Entry 2RBA (X-ray diffraction, 2.79 A resolution); this record covers chains D and A of the 4 polymer chains in the assembly.

== Chain D ==
Molecule: 23-nt DNA strand
Sequence (23 nucleotides; numbered 1 to 23; the number before each row is that of its first residue):
     1 CCACTGCTCA XGTACAGAGC TGT
Modified residues: 3DR (1',2'-dideoxyribofuranose-5'-phosphate) at position 11

== Chain A ==
Molecule: G/T mismatch-specific thymine DNA glycosylase
Source organism: Homo sapiens
Notes: EC 3.2.2.-; fragment: Core domain
Reference sequence: Q13569 (TDG_HUMAN); residues 111-308 here = UniProt positions 111-308
Chain sequence (204 residues; row label = number of the first residue in the row):
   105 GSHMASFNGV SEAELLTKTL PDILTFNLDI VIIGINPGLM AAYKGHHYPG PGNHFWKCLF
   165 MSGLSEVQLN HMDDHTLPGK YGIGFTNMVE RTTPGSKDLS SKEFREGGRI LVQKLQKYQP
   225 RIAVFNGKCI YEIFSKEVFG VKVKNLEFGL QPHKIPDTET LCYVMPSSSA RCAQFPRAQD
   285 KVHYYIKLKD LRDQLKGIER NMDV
Unresolved in the structure: 105-122, 305-308
Construct notes: expression tag (105-110)
Swiss-Prot annotation at these positions:
  - cross-link: Lys248 (Glycyl lysine isopeptide (Lys-Gly) (interchain with G-Cter in SUMO2))
  - mutagenesis: Asn140 (N140A: Loss of DNA glycosylase activity but still able to bind DNA), Ala145 (A145G: Increased DNA glycosylase activity on G/T mispairs), His151 (H151A/Q: Increased DNA glycosylase activity on G/T mispairs), Asn191 (N191A: Reduced DNA glycosylase activity on G/T and G/U mispairs), Thr197 (T197A: Reduced DNA glycosylase activity on G/T mispairs), Arg281 (R281A: Restores the DNA-binding ability of the sumoylated form)
From the paper describing this entry:
  - self-association interface (contacts with another copy of this molecule): Leu143, Met144, Tyr147, Thr196, Thr197, Pro198
  - binding site for the 23-nt DNA strand: Lys246, Lys248, Ala274, Ala277, Pro280
  - binding site for the 23-nt DNA strand (chain D): Ile139, Asn140, Gly142, Asn157, Pro198 to Ser200, Lys201, Lys232, Pro270 to Ala277, Gln278
  - catalytic residues: Asn140
  - specificity-determining residues: Ala274, Pro280
  - specificity-determining residues: Lys201, Gln278 (by similarity / conservation)

== Chain D / chain A interface ==
Contacting residue pairs (30; chain D residue first):
  DA10(D) with Pro198(A), phosphate contact; Ser273(A), sugar contact; Ala274(A), base contact; Arg275(A), salt bridge to the phosphate
  3DR_11(D) with Ile139(A), sugar contact; Asn140(A), sugar contact; Gly142(A), sugar contact; Gly156(A), phosphate contact; Asn157(A), hydrogen bond to the phosphate; Gly199(A), phosphate contact; Ser200(A), hydrogen bond to the phosphate; Ser273(A), sugar contact
  DG12(D) with Ser200(A), hydrogen bond to the phosphate; Lys201(A), base contact; Ser271(A), hydrogen bond to the phosphate; Ser273(A), hydrogen bond to the phosphate; Arg275(A), salt bridge to the phosphate; Cys276(A), base contact; Ala277(A), base contact; Gln278(A), hydrogen bond to the base
  DT13(D) with Gly231(A), phosphate contact; Lys232(A), hydrogen bond to the phosphate; Cys233(A), hydrogen bond to the phosphate; Pro270(A), phosphate contact; Ser271(A), hydrogen bond to the phosphate; Cys276(A), sugar contact; Gln278(A), hydrogen bond to the base
  DA14(D) with Lys232(A), salt bridge to the phosphate; Phe252(A), phosphate contact; Gln278(A), hydrogen bond to the sugar
Other interface residues (no listed pair), chain A (25 interface residues in all): Pro141, Met144, Gly154, Met269

== In short ==
The interface between chain D and chain A involves 5 residues on one side and 25 on the other; the contacts
include 11 hydrogen bonds and 3 salt bridges. Polar contacts include DG12(D)-Gln278(A), DT13(D)-Gln278(A) and
DA14(D)-Gln278(A). From the paper: the catalytic residue Asn140(A); a binding site for the 23-nt DNA strand
(chain D) at Ile139(A), Asn140(A) and Gly142(A) among others.
Chain D is a 23-nt DNA strand and chain A is G/T mismatch-specific thymine DNA glycosylase (Homo sapiens); the
structure, Structure of Human Thymine DNA Glycosylase Bound to Abasic and Undamaged DNA, was determined by
X-ray diffraction.
